Entry 6QM7 (electron microscopy, 2.80 A resolution); this record covers chains E and F of the 28 polymer chains in the assembly.

== Chain E ==
Name: Proteasome alpha5 chain
Source organism: Leishmania tarentolae
Amino-acid sequence (344 residues; numbered 1 to 344; the number before each row is that of its first residue):
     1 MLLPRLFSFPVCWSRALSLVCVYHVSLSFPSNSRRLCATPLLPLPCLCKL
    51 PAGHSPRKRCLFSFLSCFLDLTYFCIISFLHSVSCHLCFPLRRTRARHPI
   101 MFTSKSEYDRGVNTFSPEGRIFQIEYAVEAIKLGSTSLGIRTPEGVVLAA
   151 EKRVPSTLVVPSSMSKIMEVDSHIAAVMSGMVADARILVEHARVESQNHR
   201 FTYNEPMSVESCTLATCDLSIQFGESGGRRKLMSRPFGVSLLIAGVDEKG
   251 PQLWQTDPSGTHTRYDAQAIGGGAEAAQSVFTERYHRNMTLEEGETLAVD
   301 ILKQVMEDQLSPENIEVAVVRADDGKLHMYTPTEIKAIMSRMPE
Unresolved in the structure: 1-106, 225-231, 343-344

== Chain F ==
Name: Proteasome alpha6 chain
Source organism: Leishmania tarentolae
Amino-acid sequence (428 residues; numbered 1 to 428; the number before each row is that of its first residue):
     1 MQSRKGEGWRDTGTDSLPPFSFCCSPAFSSPLAFGGEGADGCAYILTHVC
    51 RYACIAALTLHSEGAERHMRVCVCVRRCAYNEMVLHQVVAFASLAPALHP
   101 LSPLPLPCMATTHACCGLRVRSFSLKKSEKKNQQRRLQAPDLSQKTRTRT
   151 QKEKQTLQIYLRCVMFKNEYDSDITTWSPTGRLFQIEYANEAVNNGSATV
   201 GVKGKNFVVLAALKRSPVAELSSYQEKVFEIDEHVGMSISGLVADGRVLA
   251 RYLRTECMNYRYMYSNGMPMNQMADMIGEKHQRHIQCSGKRPFGVGLLLA
   301 GYDRQGPHLYQTVPSGDVYDYKATAMGVRSQASRTYLERHFEHFSDCTLD
   351 ELVTHALKALASATSEGIELNVKNTTIAIVGKDTPFTIFEEESARKYLDG
   401 FKMRPEDRVAVAEEDEEMLHEQPLDVEE
Unresolved in the structure: 1-167, 406-428

== Chain E / chain F interface ==
Contacting residue pairs - 44 pairs, chain E then chain F:
  Asn113(E) - Gly289(F)  hydrogen bond (side chain-backbone)
  Asn113(E) - Arg291(F)
  Thr114(E) - Ser172(F)  hydrogen bond (side chain-backbone)
  Thr114(E) - Gln185(F)
  Phe115(E) - Gln185(F)  hydrogen bond (backbone-side chain)
  Phe115(E) - Tyr188(F)  hydrophobic
  Phe115(E) - Ala189(F)  hydrophobic
  Phe115(E) - Leu242(F)  hydrophobic
  Phe115(E) - Arg291(F)
  Phe115(E) - Pro292(F)
  Phe115(E) - Gly294(F)
  Ser116(E) - Tyr188(F)
  Pro117(E) - Tyr188(F)  hydrophobic
  Pro117(E) - Glu191(F)
  Glu118(E) - Asn195(F)  hydrogen bond (backbone-side chain)
  Gly119(E) - Tyr188(F)
  Gly119(E) - Ala192(F)
  Ile121(E) - Leu242(F)  hydrophobic
  Ile121(E) - Arg291(F)
  Leu214(E) - Arg247(F)
  Cys217(E) - Arg247(F)
  Asp218(E) - Arg247(F)  salt bridge
  Asp218(E) - Arg251(F)  salt bridge
  Ser259(E) - Ala244(F)
  Thr261(E) - Gln225(F)
  His262(E) - Gln225(F)
  His262(E) - Arg247(F)
  Thr263(E) - Tyr224(F)
  Thr263(E) - Gln225(F)  hydrogen bond
  Arg264(E) - Ser223(F)
  Arg264(E) - Tyr224(F)  hydrogen bond (backbone-backbone)
  Tyr265(E) - Arg215(F)
  Tyr265(E) - Ser222(F)
  Tyr265(E) - Ser223(F)
  Asp266(E) - Ser222(F)  hydrogen bond (backbone-backbone)
  Ala267(E) - Leu221(F)
  Phe281(E) - Leu221(F)  hydrophobic
  Thr282(E) - Val218(F)
  Thr282(E) - Ala219(F)
  Tyr285(E) - Glu220(F)
  His286(E) - Glu220(F)
  Arg287(E) - Glu220(F)  salt bridge
  Arg287(E) - Leu221(F)
  Arg287(E) - Ser222(F)
Other interface residues (no listed pair), chain E (27 interface residues in all): Glu210, Trp254, Gly260
Other interface residues (no listed pair), chain F (28 interface residues in all): Asp171, Val243, Lys290, Phe293

== Summary ==
The interface between chain E and chain F involves 27 residues on one side and 28 on the other, with 7
hydrogen bonds and 3 salt bridges. Among the polar pairs are Asp218(E)-Arg247(F), Asp218(E)-Arg251(F) and
Arg287(E)-Glu220(F).
Here chain E is Proteasome alpha5 chain and chain F is Proteasome alpha6 chain, both from Leishmania
tarentolae. Entry 6QM7 (Leishmania tarentolae proteasome 20S subunit complexed with GSK3494245) was determined
by electron microscopy together with 6QM8 from the same study.
